PDB entry 6ZG4 | X-ray diffraction, 2.33 A resolution | chain A

# Chain A
Protein: Muscarinic acetylcholine receptor M1, Endolysin
Source organism: Homo sapiens
Notes: EC 3.2.1.17
Reference sequence: chimeric construct of P11229, P00720: residues 27-219 from P11229 (ACM1_HUMAN) positions 27-219 (same numbers); residues 1002-1161 from P00720 positions 2-161 (UniProt number = residue number - 1000); residues 354-438 from P11229 (ACM1_HUMAN) positions 354-438 (same numbers)
Chain sequence (455 residues; numbered 20 to 448; the number before each row is that of its first residue):
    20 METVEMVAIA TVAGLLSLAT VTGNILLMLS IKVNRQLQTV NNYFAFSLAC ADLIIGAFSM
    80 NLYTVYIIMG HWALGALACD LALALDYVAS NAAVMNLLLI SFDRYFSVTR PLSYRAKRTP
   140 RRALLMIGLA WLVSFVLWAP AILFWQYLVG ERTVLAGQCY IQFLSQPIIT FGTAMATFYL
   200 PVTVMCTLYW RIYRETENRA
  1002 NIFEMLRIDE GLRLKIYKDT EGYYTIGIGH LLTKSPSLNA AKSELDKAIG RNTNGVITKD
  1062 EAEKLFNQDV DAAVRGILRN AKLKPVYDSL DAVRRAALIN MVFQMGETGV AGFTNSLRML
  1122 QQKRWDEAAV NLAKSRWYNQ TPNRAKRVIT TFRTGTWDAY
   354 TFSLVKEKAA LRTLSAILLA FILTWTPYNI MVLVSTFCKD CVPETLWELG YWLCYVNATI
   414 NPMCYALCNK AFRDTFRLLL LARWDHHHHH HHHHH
Disordered / not traced: 440-448
Differences from the reference sequence: initiating methionine (20); expression tag (21-26, 439-448); engineered mutation Ala-27 (Phe in P11229), Ala-32 (Thr in P11229), Ile-44 (Leu in P11229), Leu-46 (Val in P11229), Ala-64 (Leu in P11229), Ala-76 (Thr in P11229), Val-84 (Thr in P11229), Ala-95 (Thr in P11229), Ala-101 (Trp in P11229), Ala-112 (Ser in P11229), Leu-143 (Ala in P11229), Thr-196 (Ala in P11229), Ala-362 (Lys in P11229), Leu-364 (Ala in P11229), Ala-411 (Ser in P11229); conflict Ala-29 (Gly in P11229), Thr-30 (Ile in P11229), Val-31 (Thr in P11229), Met-47 (Leu in P11229), Leu-48 (Ile in P11229), Ile-50 (Phe in P11229), Arg-54 (Thr in P11229), Gln-55 (Glu in P11229), Gln-57 (Lys in P11229), Phe-65 (Leu in P11229), Ile-86 (Leu in P11229), Ile-87 (Leu in P11229), Ala-435 (Cys in P11229), Gly-1012 (Arg12 in P00720), Thr-1054 (Cys54 in P00720), Ala-1097 (Cys97 in P00720), Arg-1137 (Ile137 in P00720)
Curated features (UniProtKB/Swiss-Prot):
  - site: Glu-170 (Subtype-specific residue that binds to snake venom muscarinic toxin 7), Thr-172 (Binds to snake venom muscarinic toxin 7), Leu-174 (Subtype-specific residue that binds to snake venom muscarinic toxin 7), Glu-397 (Subtype-specific residue that binds to snake venom muscarinic toxin 7), Glu-401 (Subtype-specific residue that binds to snake venom muscarinic toxin 7)
  - active site (Proton donor/acceptor): Glu-1011, Asp-1020
  - binding site (substrate): Leu-1032, Phe-1104, Ser-1117, Asn-1132
  - modified residue: Thr-428 (Phosphothreonine)
Cystine bridges: Cys-98/Cys-178, Cys-391/Cys-394
Residues lining bound ligands: QK8 (ethyl (4S)-4-[4-[(1-methylcyclobutyl)carbamoyl]piperidin-1-yl]azepane-1-carboxylate): Leu-81, Tyr-82, Tyr-85, Trp-91, Cys-98, Ala-101, Leu-102, Asp-105, Tyr-106, Ser-109, Asn-110, Trp-157, Cys-178, Thr-196, Trp-378, Tyr-381, Tyr-404, Cys-407, Tyr-408
Reported in the primary citation:
  - binding site for QK8: Asp-105, Trp-378, Tyr-404, Cys-407
  - conformationally variable residues (side-chain flip): Tyr-381
  - binding site for QK8: Tyr-106, Thr-196, Tyr-381 (from molecular simulation)

# Overview
Chain A binds compound QK8. From UniProt: active-site residues Glu-1011 and Asp-1020 and 4 substrate-binding
residues. From the paper: a binding site for QK8 at Asp-105, Trp-378 and Tyr-404 among others; conformational
variability at Tyr-381.
Chain A is Muscarinic acetylcholine receptor M1, Endolysin (Homo sapiens); the structure, Structure of
M1-StaR-T4L in complex with HTL0009936 at 2.35A, was determined by X-ray diffraction, deposited together with
6ZFZ and 6ZG9.
